2F7B - chain A; structure by X-ray diffraction, 1.90 A resolution.

[Chain A]
Molecule: HTH-type transcriptional regulator catM
Organism: Acinetobacter baylyi
Reference sequence: P07774 (CATM_ACIAD); residue numbers follow UniProt; this construct covers 81-303
Chain sequence (233 residues; numbered 81 to 313; the number before each row is that of its first residue):
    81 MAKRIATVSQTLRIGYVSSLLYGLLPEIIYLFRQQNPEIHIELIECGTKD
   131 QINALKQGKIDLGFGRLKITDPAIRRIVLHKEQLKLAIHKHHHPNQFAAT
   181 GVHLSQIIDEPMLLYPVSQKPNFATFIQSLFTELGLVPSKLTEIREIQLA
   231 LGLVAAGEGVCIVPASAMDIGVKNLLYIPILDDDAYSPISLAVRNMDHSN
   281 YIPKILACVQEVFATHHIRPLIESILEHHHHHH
Unresolved in the structure: 81-89, 304-313
Differences from the reference sequence: cloning artifact (174, 304-307); expression tag (308-313)
UniProt features mapped onto this chain:
  - binding site (cis,cis-muconate): Ser99, Thr128

[Overview]
Curated annotation (UniProt) lists cis,cis-muconate-binding residues Ser99 and Thr128.
Chain A is HTH-type transcriptional regulator catM (Acinetobacter baylyi); the structure, CatM effector
binding domain, was determined by X-ray diffraction, deposited together with 2F6G, 2F6P, 2F78, 2F7A and 2F7C.
